Entry 7DHX (X-ray diffraction, 2.30 A resolution); this record covers chains A and B.

Chain A:
Name: pangolin ACE2
Source organism: Manis javanica
Amino-acid sequence (601 residues; each row starts with the number of its first residue):
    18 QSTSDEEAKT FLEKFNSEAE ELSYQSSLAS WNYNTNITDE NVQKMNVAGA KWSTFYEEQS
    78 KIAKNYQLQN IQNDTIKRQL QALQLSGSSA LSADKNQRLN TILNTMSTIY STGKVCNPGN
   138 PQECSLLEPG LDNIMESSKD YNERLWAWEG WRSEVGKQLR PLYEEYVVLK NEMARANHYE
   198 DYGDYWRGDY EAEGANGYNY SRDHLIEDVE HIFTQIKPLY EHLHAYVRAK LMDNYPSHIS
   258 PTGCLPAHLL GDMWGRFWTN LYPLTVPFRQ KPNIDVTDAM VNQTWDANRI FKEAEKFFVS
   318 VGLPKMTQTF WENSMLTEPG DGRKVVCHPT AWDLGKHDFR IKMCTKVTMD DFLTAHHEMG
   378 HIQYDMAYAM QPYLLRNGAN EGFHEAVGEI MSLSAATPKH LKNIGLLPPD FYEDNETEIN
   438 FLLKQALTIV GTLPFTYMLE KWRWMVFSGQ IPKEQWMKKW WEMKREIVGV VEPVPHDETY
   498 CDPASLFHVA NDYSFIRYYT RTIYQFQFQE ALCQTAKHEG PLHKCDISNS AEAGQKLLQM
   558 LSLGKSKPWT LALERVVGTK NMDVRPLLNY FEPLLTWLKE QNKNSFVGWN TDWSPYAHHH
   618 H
Not modelled in the structure: 18, 136-138, 615-618
Cystine bridges: Cys133-Cys141, Cys344-Cys361, Cys530-Cys542
Covalent attachments: N-acetylglucosamine (NAG) linked to Asn53, Asn90
Metal / ion sites: Zn2+: His374, His378, Glu402

Chain B:
Name: Spike glycoprotein
Source organism: Severe acute respiratory syndrome coronavirus 2
Notes: fragment: Receptor binding domain (RBD)
UniProt: P0DTC2 (SPIKE_SARS2); residues 319-527 here = UniProt positions 319-527
Amino-acid sequence (209 residues; numbered 319 to 527; the number before each row is that of its first residue):
   319 RVQPTESIVR FPNITNLCPF GEVFNATRFA SVYAWNRKRI SNCVADYSVL YNSASFSTFK
   379 CYGVSPTKLN DLCFTNVYAD SFVIRGDEVR QIAPGQTGKI ADYNYKLPDD FTGCVIAWNS
   439 NNLDSKVGGN YNYLYRLFRK SNLKPFERDI STEIYQAGST PCNGVEGFNC YFPLQSYGFQ
   499 PTNGVGYQPY RVVVLSFELL HAPATVCGP
Not modelled in the structure: 319-332
UniProt features mapped onto this chain:
  - region: Arg403 to Asp405 (Integrin-binding motif), Asn448 to Phe456 (Immunodominant HLA epitope recognized by the CD8+)
  - glycosylation: Thr323 (O-linked (GalNAc) threonine), Ser325 (O-linked (HexNAc...) serine), Asn331 (N-linked (GlcNAc...) (complex) asparagine), Asn343 (N-linked (GlcNAc...) (complex) asparagine)
Cystine bridges: Cys336-Cys361, Cys379-Cys432, Cys391-Cys525, Cys480-Cys488

Chain A / chain B interface:
Pairs across the interface - 43 pairs, chain A then chain B:
  Ser19(A) - Ala475(B)  hydrogen bond (side chain-backbone)
  Ser19(A) - Gly476(B)  hydrogen bond (side chain-backbone)
  Glu23(A) - Ala475(B)
  Glu24(A) - Ala475(B)
  Glu24(A) - Asn487(B)  hydrogen bond
  Thr27(A) - Phe456(B)
  Thr27(A) - Ala475(B)
  Thr27(A) - Tyr489(B)
  Phe28(A) - Tyr489(B)
  Glu30(A) - Lys417(B)  salt bridge
  Glu30(A) - Phe456(B)
  Lys31(A) - Phe456(B)
  Lys31(A) - Tyr489(B)
  Lys31(A) - Gln493(B)  hydrogen bond
  Ser34(A) - Tyr453(B)
  Ser34(A) - Leu455(B)
  Ser34(A) - Gln493(B)
  Glu35(A) - Gln493(B)
  Glu37(A) - Tyr505(B)
  Glu38(A) - Tyr449(B)  hydrogen bond
  Glu38(A) - Gly496(B)  hydrogen bond (side chain-backbone)
  Glu38(A) - Gln498(B)  hydrogen bond
  Tyr41(A) - Gln498(B)
  Tyr41(A) - Thr500(B)  hydrogen bond
  Tyr41(A) - Asn501(B)  hydrogen bond
  Gln42(A) - Gly446(B)  hydrogen bond (side chain-backbone)
  Gln42(A) - Tyr449(B)  hydrogen bond
  Gln42(A) - Gln498(B)
  Asn82(A) - Phe486(B)
  Tyr83(A) - Phe486(B)
  Tyr83(A) - Asn487(B)  hydrogen bond
  Tyr83(A) - Tyr489(B)  hydrogen bond
  Asn330(A) - Thr500(B)
  Lys353(A) - Gly496(B)  hydrogen bond (side chain-backbone)
  Lys353(A) - Gln498(B)  hydrogen bond
  Lys353(A) - Asn501(B)
  Lys353(A) - Gly502(B)  hydrogen bond (backbone-backbone)
  Lys353(A) - Tyr505(B)
  His354(A) - Asp405(B)  salt bridge
  His354(A) - Gly502(B)
  His354(A) - Tyr505(B)
  Asp355(A) - Thr500(B)
  Arg357(A) - Thr500(B)
Interface residues without a listed pair, chain A (24 interface residues in all): Leu45, Ile79, Thr326, Arg393
Interface residues without a listed pair, chain B (22 interface residues in all): Gly447, Tyr473, Ser477

Overview:
Chain A and chain B form an interface of 24 and 22 residues respectively, with 16 hydrogen bonds and 2 salt
bridges. Polar contacts include Glu30(A)-Lys417(B), His354(A)-Asp405(B) and Ser19(A)-Ala475(B).
N-acetylglucosamine is covalently linked to Asn53(A) and Asn90(A).
Here chain A is pangolin ACE2 (Manis javanica) and chain B is Spike glycoprotein (Severe acute respiratory
syndrome coronavirus 2). Entry 7DHX (Crystal structure of SARS-CoV-2 RBD binding to pangolin ACE2) was
determined by X-ray diffraction.
